PDB entry 6ZKZ | X-ray diffraction, 2.30 A resolution | chains A and D of the 5 polymer chains in the assembly

Chain A:
Molecule: HLA class I histocompatibility antigen, alpha chain E
From: Homo sapiens
UniProtKB: P13747 (HLAE_HUMAN); residues 1-276 here correspond to UniProt positions 22-297 (UniProt number = residue number + 21)
Amino-acid sequence (276 residues; numbered 1 to 276; the number before each row is that of its first residue):
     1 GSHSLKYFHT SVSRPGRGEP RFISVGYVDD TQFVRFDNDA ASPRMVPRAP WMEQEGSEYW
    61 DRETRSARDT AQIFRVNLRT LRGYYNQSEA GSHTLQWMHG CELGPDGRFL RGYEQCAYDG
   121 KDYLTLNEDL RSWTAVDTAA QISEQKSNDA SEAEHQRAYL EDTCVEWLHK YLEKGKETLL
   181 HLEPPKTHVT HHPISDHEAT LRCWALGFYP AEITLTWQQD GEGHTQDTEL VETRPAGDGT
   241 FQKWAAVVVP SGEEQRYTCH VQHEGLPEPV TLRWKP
Not modelled in the structure: 1, 223-225
Disulfides: Cys101-Cys164, Cys203-Cys259
Sequence notes: engineered mutation Cys116 (Phe137 in P13747)
Swiss-Prot annotation at these positions:
  - region: Lys275, Pro276 (Connecting peptide)
  - binding site (a peptide antigen): Tyr7, Glu63, Ser66, Asn77, Tyr84, Ser143, Lys146, Gln156, Tyr159, Tyr171
  - glycosylation: Asn86 (N-linked (GlcNAc...) asparagine)
Reported in the primary citation:
  - mutagenesis - Y84C, Y84C/A139C, S147C: increased stability
  - mutagenesis - Y84C: abolished binding to T-cell receptor alpha chain (chain D)
  - mutagenesis - S147C: unchanged binding to HLA-E-inhA- and HLA-E-UL40-specific TCRs
  - mutagenesis - S147C: abolished binding to HLA-E-Gag6V-specific TCRs

Chain D:
Molecule: T-cell receptor alpha chain
From: Homo sapiens
Amino-acid sequence (199 residues; each row starts with the number of its first residue; note: 16 numbers in that range are skipped by the numbering (no residue carries them; nothing is unmodelled there); numbering starts at 0):
     0 MAQEVTQIPA ALSVPEGENL VLNCSFTDSA
    36 IYNLQWFRQD PGKGLTSLLL IQSS
    63 QREQTS
    74 GRLNASLDKS SGRSTLYIAA SQPGDSATYL CAVTNQA
   113 GTALIFGKGT TLSVSSNIQN PDPAVYQLRD SKSSDKSVCL FTDFDSQTNV SQSKDSDVYI
   173 TDKCVLDMRS MDFKSNSAVA WSNKSDFACA NAFNNSIIPE DT
Not modelled in the structure: 0, 199, 207-214
Disulfides: Cys23-Cys104, Cys151-Cys201

Interface between chain A and chain D:
Pairs across the interface (12):
  Arg62(A) - Gln109(D)
  Asp69(A) - Ala110(D)
  Ile73(A) - Thr114(D)
  Asp149(A) - Gln57(D)  hydrogen bond (backbone-side chain)
  Ala150(A) - Tyr37(D)
  Ser151(A) - Ser59(D)
  Glu152(A) - Tyr37(D)  hydrogen bond
  Glu154(A) - Ser58(D)  hydrogen bond
  Glu154(A) - Lys82(D)  salt bridge
  His155(A) - Ala29(D)
  His155(A) - Ile36(D)  hydrogen bond (side chain-backbone)
  His155(A) - Tyr37(D)

Overview:
9 residues of chain A and 10 residues of chain D are in contact; the contacts include 4 hydrogen bonds and 1
salt bridge. Polar pairs include Glu154(A)-Lys82(D), Asp149(A)-Gln57(D) and Glu152(A)-Tyr37(D). The paper
reports that Y84C, Y84C/A139C and S147C of chain A increase stability; Y84C of chain A abolishes binding to
T-cell receptor alpha chain (chain D).
Chain A is HLA class I histocompatibility antigen, alpha chain E and chain D is T-cell receptor alpha chain,
both from Homo sapiens; the structure, Crystal structure of InhA:01 TCR in complex with HLA-E (F116C) bound to
InhA (53-61 H4C), was determined by X-ray diffraction together with 6ZKW, 6ZKX, 6ZKY, 7NDQ, 7NDT and 7NDU from
the same study.
